8FSP - chains A and B of the 5 polymer chains in the assembly; structure by electron microscopy, 3.79 A resolution.

[Chain A (and B)]
Molecule: 5-hydroxytryptamine receptor 3A
Source organism: Mus musculus
Notes: chain B of this document is another copy of the same molecule, construct and numbering; everything in this record applies to it too
UniProtKB: E9QLC0 (E9QLC0_MOUSE); residues 1-462 here correspond to UniProt positions 28-489 (UniProt number = residue number + 27)
Sequence (553 residues; each row starts with the number of its first residue; numbers below 1 keep their minus sign (Trp-74 is residue -74)):
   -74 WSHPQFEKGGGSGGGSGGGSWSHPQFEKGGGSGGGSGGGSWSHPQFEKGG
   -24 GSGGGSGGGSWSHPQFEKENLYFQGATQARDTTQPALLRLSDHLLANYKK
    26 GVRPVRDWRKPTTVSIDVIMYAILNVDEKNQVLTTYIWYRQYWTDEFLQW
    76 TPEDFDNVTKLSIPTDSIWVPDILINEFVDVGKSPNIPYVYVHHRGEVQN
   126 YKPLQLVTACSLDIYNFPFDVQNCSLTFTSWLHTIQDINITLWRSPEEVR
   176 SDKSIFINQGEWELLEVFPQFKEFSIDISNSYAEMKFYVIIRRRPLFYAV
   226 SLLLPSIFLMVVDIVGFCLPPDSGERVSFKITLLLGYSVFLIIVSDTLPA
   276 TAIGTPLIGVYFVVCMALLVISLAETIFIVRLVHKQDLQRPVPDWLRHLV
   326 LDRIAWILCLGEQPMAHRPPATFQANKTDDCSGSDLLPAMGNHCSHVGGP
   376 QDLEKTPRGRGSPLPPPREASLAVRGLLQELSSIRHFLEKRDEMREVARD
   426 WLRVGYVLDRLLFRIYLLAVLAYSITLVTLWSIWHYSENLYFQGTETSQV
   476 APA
Disordered / not traced: -74 to 6, 333-396, 466-478
Differences from the reference sequence: expression tag (-74 to 0, 463-478)
Disulfides: Cys135-Cys149
Covalent attachments: N-acetylglucosamine (NAG) linked to Asn82, Asn148, Asn164
Ligand contacts:
  - Y82 (5-[(1R,3S,4R)-1-azabicyclo[2.2.2]octan-3-yl]-1,3,4,5-tetrahydro-6H-azepino[5,4,3-cd]indazol-6-one), molecule 1: Asp42, Ile44, Trp63, Arg65, Tyr126
  - Y82, molecule 2: Asn101, Thr154, Ser155, Trp156, Phe199, Ile201, Asp202, Tyr207

[How chain A and chain B interact]
Contacting residue pairs (59):
  Pro10(A) with Arg31(B); Phe72(B), hydrophobic
  Leu12(A) with Arg28(B); Val30(B), hydrophobic
  Leu13(A) with Phe72(B), hydrophobic
  Ser16(A) with Lys24(B); Val27(B)
  Tyr46(A) with Glu102(B)
  Leu49(A) with Val104(B), hydrophobic
  Tyr61(A) with Asn101(B); Phe103(B)
  Trp63(A) with Trp156(B)
  Asp81(A) with Trp33(B)
  Asn82(A) with Trp33(B)
  Val83(A) with Trp33(B)
  Ser87(A) with Gly26(B); His158(B)
  Pro89(A) with Gly26(B)
  Lys108(A) with Val106(B)
  Ile112(A) with Asp97(B)
  Tyr114(A) with Trp94(B), hydrogen bond; Val95(B), hydrogen bond (side chain-backbone); Leu157(B)
  Val115(A) with Leu157(B)
  Tyr116(A) with Leu157(B), hydrogen bond (side chain-backbone); His158(B); Thr159(B)
  Tyr126(A) with Trp156(B); Leu157(B), hydrophobic; Tyr207(B)
  Lys127(A) with Trp156(B)
  Pro128(A) with Trp156(B), hydrophobic
  Gln130(A) with Val104(B), hydrogen bond (side chain-backbone)
  Ile180(A) with Ile201(B), hydrophobic
  Gln184(A) with Ser136(B)
  Phe222(A) with Thr276(B); Ala277(B); Ile278(B); Gly279(B)
  Phe233(A) with Ala292(B); Val295(B), hydrophobic; Ile296(B), hydrophobic
  Pro246(A) with Lys310(B)
  Asp247(A) with Arg306(B), hydrogen bond (backbone-side chain); His309(B), salt bridge; Lys310(B), salt bridge
  Glu250(A) with Arg306(B), salt bridge
  Arg251(A) with Arg306(B)
  Phe254(A) with Ser253(B); Arg306(B)
  Thr257(A) with Ile256(B)
  Ile268(A) with Asp271(B)
  Thr272(A) with Asp271(B)
  Leu406(A) with Gly401(B); Glu405(B)
  Arg410(A) with Glu405(B), hydrogen bond (side chain-backbone); Ser408(B)
  Leu413(A) with Phe412(B)
  Asp417(A) with Phe412(B)
Also at the interface, not in a pair above, chain A (47 interface residues in all): Asp17, Arg65, Ile88, Gly185, Glu186, Leu221, Val264, Ile409, Arg424
Also at the interface, not in a pair above, chain B (54 interface residues in all): Asn55, Gln56, Leu99, Asp105, Asp162, Phe199, Asp202, Asn205, Ile267, Thr280, Leu402, Gln404, Leu406, Ile409

[Summary]
Chain A and chain B form an interface of 47 and 54 residues respectively, with 6 hydrogen bonds and 3 salt
bridges. Among the polar pairs are Asp247(A)-His309(B), Asp247(A)-Lys310(B) and Glu250(A)-Arg306(B). Chain A
binds compound Y82. Covalently linked N-acetylglucosamine: at Asn82(A), Asn148(A) and Asn164(A).
Both chains are 5-hydroxytryptamine receptor 3A (Mus musculus). Entry 8FSP (Full-length mouse 5-HT3A receptor
in complex with SMP100, open-like) was determined by electron microscopy together with 8FRW, 8FRX, 8FRZ, 8FSB
and 8FSZ from the same study.
